8B0A - chains A and I of the 11 polymer chains in the assembly; structure by electron microscopy, 3.00 A resolution.

== Chain A ==
Protein: Histone H3
Organism: Xenopus laevis
Reference sequence: A0A310TTQ1 (A0A310TTQ1_XENLA); residues 0-135 here correspond to UniProt positions 1-136 (UniProt number = residue number + 1)
Amino-acid sequence (136 residues; numbered 0 to 135; the number before each row is that of its first residue; numbering starts at 0):
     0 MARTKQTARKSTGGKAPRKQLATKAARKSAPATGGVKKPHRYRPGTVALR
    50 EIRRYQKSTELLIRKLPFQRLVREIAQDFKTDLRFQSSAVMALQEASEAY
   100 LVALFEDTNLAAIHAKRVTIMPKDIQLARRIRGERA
Unresolved in the structure: 0-37, 135
Sequence notes: engineered mutation Ala110 (Cys111 in A0A310TTQ1)

== Chain I ==
Molecule: DNA (149-MER) Widom 601 sequence
Sequence (160 nucleotides; each row starts with the number of its first residue; numbers below 1 keep their minus sign (DT-83 is residue -83)):
   -83 TCTAGGTGACCATCAGAATCCCGGTGCCGAGGCCGCTCAATTGGTCGTAG
   -33 ACAGCTCTAGCACCGCTTAAACGCACGTACGCGCTGTCCCCCGCGTTTTA
    17 ACCGCCAAGGGGATTACTCCCTAGTCTCCAGGCACGTGTCAGATATATAC
    67 ATCGATAGGC
Unresolved in the structure: -83 to -73

== How chain A and chain I interact ==
Residue-residue contacts (21; chain A residue first):
  Tyr41(A) with DC69(I), phosphate contact; DG70(I), phosphate contact
  Arg42(A) with DG70(I), hydrogen bond to the phosphate; DA71(I), salt bridge to the phosphate
  Thr45(A) with DC69(I), phosphate contact; DG70(I), hydrogen bond to the phosphate
  Arg63(A) with DA-14(I), hydrogen bond to the phosphate; DA-13(I), salt bridge to the phosphate
  Arg72(A) with DC-23(I), salt bridge to the phosphate
  Arg83(A) with DC-23(I), phosphate contact
  Phe84(A) with DG-24(I), sugar contact; DC-23(I), hydrogen bond to the phosphate
  Gln85(A) with DG-24(I), phosphate contact
  Ser86(A) with DG-24(I), phosphate contact
  Arg116(A) with DG-3(I), phosphate contact; DC-2(I), phosphate contact
  Val117(A) with DG-3(I), hydrogen bond to the phosphate
  Thr118(A) with DC-4(I), phosphate contact; DG-3(I), hydrogen bond to the phosphate
  Met120(A) with DG-3(I), phosphate contact; DC-2(I), phosphate contact
Also at the interface, not in a pair above, chain A (14 interface residues in all): Arg40
Also at the interface, not in a pair above, chain I (11 interface residues in all): DA-5

== In short ==
Chain A and chain I form an interface of 14 and 11 residues respectively, with 6 hydrogen bonds and 3 salt
bridges. Polar contacts include Arg42(A)-DG70(I), Thr45(A)-DG70(I) and Arg63(A)-DA-14(I).
Here chain A is Histone H3 (Xenopus laevis) and chain I is DNA (149-MER) Widom 601 sequence. Entry 8B0A
(Cryo-EM structure of ALC1 bound to an asymmetric, site-specifically PARylated nucleosome) was determined by
electron microscopy.
